8Y72 - chains B and C of the 6 polymer chains in the assembly; structure by electron microscopy, 2.65 A resolution.

[Chain B]
Protein: Guanine nucleotide-binding protein G(I)/G(S)/G(T) subunit beta-1
Organism: Rattus norvegicus
UniProtKB: P54311 (GBB1_RAT); residue numbers follow UniProt; this construct covers 2-340
Chain sequence (353 residues; row label = number of the first residue in the row; numbers below 1 keep their minus sign (Met-12 is residue -12)):
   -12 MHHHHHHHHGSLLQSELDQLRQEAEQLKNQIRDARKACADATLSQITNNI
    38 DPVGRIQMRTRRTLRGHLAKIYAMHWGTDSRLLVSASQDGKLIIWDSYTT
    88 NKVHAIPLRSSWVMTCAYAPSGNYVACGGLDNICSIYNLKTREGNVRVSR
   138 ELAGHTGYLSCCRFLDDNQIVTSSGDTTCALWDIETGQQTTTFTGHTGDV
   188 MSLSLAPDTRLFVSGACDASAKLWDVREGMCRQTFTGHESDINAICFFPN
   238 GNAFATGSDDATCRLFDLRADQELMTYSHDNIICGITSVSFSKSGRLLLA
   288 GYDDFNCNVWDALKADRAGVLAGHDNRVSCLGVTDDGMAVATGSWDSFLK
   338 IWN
Unresolved in the structure: -12 to 4
Sequence notes: initiating methionine (-12); expression tag (-11 to 1)
UniProt features mapped onto this chain:
  - modified residue: Ser2 (N-acetylserine), His266 (Phosphohistidine)

[Chain C]
Protein: Guanine nucleotide-binding protein G(I)/G(S)/G(O) subunit gamma-2
Organism: Bos taurus
UniProtKB: P63212 (GBG2_BOVIN); residue numbers follow UniProt; this construct covers 1-68
Chain sequence (68 residues; numbered 1 to 68; the number before each row is that of its first residue):
     1 MASNNTASIAQARKLVEQLKMEANIDRIKVSKAAADLMAYCEAHAKEDPL
    51 LTPVPASENPFREKKFFC
Unresolved in the structure: 1-8, 65-68
UniProt features mapped onto this chain:
  - modified residue: Ala2 (N-acetylalanine), Cys68 (Cysteine methyl ester)
  - lipidation: Cys68 (S-geranylgeranyl cysteine)

[How chain B and chain C interact]
Pairs across the interface (77):
  Leu7(B) with Ala12(C), hydrophobic
  Glu10(B) with Val16(C); Lys20(C), salt bridge
  Ala11(B) with Leu19(C)
  Leu14(B) with Leu19(C), hydrophobic
  Gln17(B) with Ala23(C)
  Ile18(B) with Leu19(C), hydrophobic; Arg27(C)
  Ala21(B) with Arg27(C)
  Arg22(B) with Glu22(C), salt bridge; Arg27(C)
  Ala24(B) with Lys29(C)
  Cys25(B) with Ile28(C), hydrogen bond (side chain-backbone); Lys29(C); Val30(C), hydrogen bond (backbone-backbone)
  Ala26(B) with Val30(C), hydrophobic
  Asp27(B) with Lys29(C); Val30(C); Ser31(C), hydrogen bond (side chain-backbone)
  Ala28(B) with Val30(C)
  Leu30(B) with Ala34(C), hydrophobic
  Ile33(B) with Ser31(C); Ala34(C), hydrophobic; Met38(C)
  Thr34(B) with Met38(C)
  Val40(B) with Leu51(C), hydrophobic
  Ile43(B) with Leu51(C)
  Arg48(B) with Phe61(C)
  Arg49(B) with Pro60(C); Phe61(C); Arg62(C), hydrogen bond (side chain-backbone)
  Ser84(B) with Phe61(C)
  Tyr85(B) with Pro60(C); Phe61(C), hydrophobic
  Cys218(B) with Gln18(C)
  Arg219(B) with Glu22(C)
  Gln220(B) with Glu22(C)
  Thr221(B) with Glu22(C), hydrogen bond (backbone-side chain)
  Phe235(B) with Leu37(C), hydrophobic; Tyr40(C), hydrophobic; Cys41(C), hydrophobic
  Pro236(B) with Tyr40(C)
  Asn237(B) with Tyr40(C)
  Ala240(B) with Leu37(C), hydrophobic
  Leu252(B) with Leu37(C), hydrophobic
  Asp254(B) with Ala33(C)
  Arg256(B) with Arg27(C); Ile28(C); Asp36(C), salt bridge
  Ala257(B) with Ile28(C)
  Leu261(B) with Val30(C), hydrophobic; Leu37(C), hydrophobic
  Ser279(B) with Asp48(C), hydrogen bond
  Lys280(B) with Glu47(C); Asp48(C)
  Ser281(B) with Tyr40(C); Cys41(C), hydrogen bond (side chain-backbone); His44(C); Ala45(C); Asp48(C), hydrogen bond (backbone-side chain)
  Gly282(B) with Cys41(C)
  Arg283(B) with Leu51(C)
  Leu284(B) with Leu51(C), hydrophobic
  Leu300(B) with Cys41(C), hydrophobic
  Asp323(B) with Pro49(C)
  Gly324(B) with Pro49(C); Leu50(C)
  Met325(B) with Pro49(C), hydrophobic; Leu50(C); Val54(C), hydrophobic; Asn59(C); Pro60(C)
  Ala326(B) with Phe61(C), hydrophobic
  Val327(B) with Leu50(C), hydrophobic
  Ile338(B) with Phe61(C), hydrophobic
  Asn340(B) with Leu50(C); Asn59(C), hydrogen bond
Other interface residues (no listed pair), chain B (56 interface residues in all): Lys15, Ile37, Met45, Trp63, Met217, Asp258, Val320
Other interface residues (no listed pair), chain C (34 interface residues in all): Met21, Ile25, Asp26

[In short]
56 residues of chain B face 34 of chain C across their interface; the contacts include 9 hydrogen bonds and 3
salt bridges. Among the polar pairs are Glu10(B)-Lys20(C), Arg22(B)-Glu22(C) and Arg256(B)-Asp36(C).
Here chain B is Guanine nucleotide-binding protein G(I)/G(S)/G(T) subunit beta-1 (Rattus norvegicus) and chain
C is Guanine nucleotide-binding protein G(I)/G(S)/G(O) subunit gamma-2 (Bos taurus). Entry 8Y72 (positive
allosteric modulator(BMS986122)-bound mu-opioid receptor-Gi complex) was determined by electron microscopy.
